Entry 1FH7 (X-ray diffraction, 1.82 A resolution); this record covers chain A.

== Chain A ==
Molecule: Beta-1,4-xylanase
Organism: Cellulomonas fimi
Notes: EC 3.2.1.91; fragment: catalytic domain
Chain sequence (312 residues; each row starts with the number of its first residue):
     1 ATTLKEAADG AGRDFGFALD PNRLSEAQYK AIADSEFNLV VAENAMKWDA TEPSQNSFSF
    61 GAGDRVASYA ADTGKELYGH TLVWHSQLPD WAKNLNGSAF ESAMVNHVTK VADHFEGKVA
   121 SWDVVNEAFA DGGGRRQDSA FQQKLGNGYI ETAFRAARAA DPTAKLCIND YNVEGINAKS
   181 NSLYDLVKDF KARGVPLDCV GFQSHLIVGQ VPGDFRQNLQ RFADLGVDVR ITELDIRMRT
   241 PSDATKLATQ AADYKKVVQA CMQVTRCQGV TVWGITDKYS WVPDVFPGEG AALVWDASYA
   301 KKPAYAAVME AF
Disulfides: Cys167-Cys199, Cys261-Cys267
Residues lining bound ligands: piperidine-3,4,5-triol / beta-D-xylopyranose: Glu43, Asn44, Lys47, His80, Trp84, Gln87, Asn126, Glu127, Asn169, Gln203, His205, Glu233, Trp273, Trp281

== In short ==
Ligands of chain A: piperidine-3,4,5-triol / beta-D-xylopyranose.
Chain A is Beta-1,4-xylanase (Cellulomonas fimi); the structure, Crystal structure of the xylanase cex with
xylobiose-derived inhibitor deoxynojirimycin, was determined by X-ray diffraction (same publication as 1FH8,
1FH9 and 1FHD).
